Entry 3AIY (solution NMR); this record covers chains A and F of the 12 polymer chains in the assembly.

# Chain A
Name: Protein (insulin)
Notes: fragment: alpha chain
UniProt: P01308 (INS_HUMAN); residues 1-21 here correspond to UniProt positions 90-110 (UniProt number = residue number + 89)
Chain sequence (21 residues; row label = number of the first residue in the row):
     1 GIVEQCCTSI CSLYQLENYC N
Cystine bridges: Cys6-Cys11
Residues lining bound ligands: phenol (IPH): Cys6, Ile10, Cys11, Ser12, Leu16

# Chain F
Name: Protein (insulin)
Notes: fragment: beta chain
UniProt: P01308 (INS_HUMAN); residues 1-30 here correspond to UniProt positions 25-54 (UniProt number = residue number + 24)
Chain sequence (30 residues; row label = number of the first residue in the row):
     1 FVNQHLCGSH LVEALYLVCG ERGFFYTPKT
Residues lining bound ligands: phenol (IPH): His10, Leu11, Ala14

# Interface between chain A and chain F
Contacting residue pairs (8):
  Cys6(A) - Val2(F)
  Cys7(A) - Phe1(F)
  Cys7(A) - Val2(F)
  Thr8(A) - Phe1(F)
  Thr8(A) - Val2(F)
  Ser9(A) - Val2(F)
  Ile10(A) - Val2(F)
  Ile10(A) - His5(F)
Interface residues without a listed pair, chain F (5 interface residues in all): Asn3, Leu6

# In short
The chain A/chain F interface involves 5 residues from each chain. Ligands of chain A: phenol. Chain F binds
phenol.
Here chain A is Protein (insulin) and chain F is Protein (insulin). Entry 3AIY (R6 human insulin hexamer
(SYMMETRIC), NMR, refined average structure) was determined by solution NMR together with 2AIY, 4AIY and 5AIY
from the same study.
